PDB entry 4LUE | X-ray diffraction, 3.04 A resolution | chain A

# Chain A
Protein: Tyrosine-protein kinase HCK
Organism: Homo sapiens
Notes: EC 2.7.10.2
UniProt: P08631 (HCK_HUMAN); residues 86-531 here correspond to UniProt positions 81-526 (UniProt number = residue number - 5)
Amino-acid sequence (454 residues; row label = number of the first residue in the row):
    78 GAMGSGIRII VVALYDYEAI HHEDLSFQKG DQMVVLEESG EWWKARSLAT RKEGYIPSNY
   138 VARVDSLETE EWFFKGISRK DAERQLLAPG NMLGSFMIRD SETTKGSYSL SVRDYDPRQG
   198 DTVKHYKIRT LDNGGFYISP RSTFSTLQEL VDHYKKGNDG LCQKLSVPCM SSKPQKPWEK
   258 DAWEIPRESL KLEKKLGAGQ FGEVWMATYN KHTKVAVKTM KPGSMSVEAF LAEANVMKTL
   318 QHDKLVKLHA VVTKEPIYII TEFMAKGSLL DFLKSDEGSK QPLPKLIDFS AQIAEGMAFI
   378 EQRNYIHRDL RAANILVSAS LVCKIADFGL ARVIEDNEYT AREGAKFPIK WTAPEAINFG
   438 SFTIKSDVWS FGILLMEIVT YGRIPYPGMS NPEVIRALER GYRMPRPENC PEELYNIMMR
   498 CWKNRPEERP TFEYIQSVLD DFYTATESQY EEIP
Not modelled in the structure: 78-84, 208-211, 302-307, 412-424, 531
Construct notes: expression tag (78-85); engineered mutation Glu528 (Gln523 in P08631), Glu529 (Gln524 in P08631), Ile530 (Gln525 in P08631)
Modified residues: Tyr527 (o-phosphotyrosine; PTR)
Ion coordination: Ca2+ site 1: Glu490 (shared with 2 residues of chain B); Ca2+ site 2: Glu524, Tyr527 (shared with 1 residue of chain B)
Ligand contacts: VSE (7-[trans-4-(4-methylpiperazin-1-yl)cyclohexyl]-5-(4-phenoxyphenyl)-7H-pyrrolo[2,3-d]pyrimidin-4-amine): Leu273, Val281, Ala293, Lys295, Met314, Val323, Leu325, Ile336, Thr338, Glu339, Phe340, Met341, Gly344, Ser345, Asp348, Leu393, Ala403, Asp404, Phe405, Leu407
Curated features (UniProtKB/Swiss-Prot):
  - active site: Asp386 (Proton acceptor)
  - binding site (ATP): Leu273 to Val281, Lys295
  - modified residue: Thr207 (Phosphothreonine), Tyr214 (Phosphotyrosine), Tyr416 (Phosphotyrosine), Ser467 (Phosphoserine), Tyr527 (Phosphotyrosine)

# In short
Bound to chain A: compound VSE. The Ca2+ site 2 is built by Glu524 and Tyr527. UniProt lists active-site
residue Asp386 and 10 ATP-binding residues.
Chain A is Tyrosine-protein kinase HCK (Homo sapiens); the structure, Crystal Structure of HCK in complex with
7-[trans-4-(4-methylpiperazin-1-yl)cyclohexyl]-5-(4-phenoxyphenyl)-7H-pyrrolo[2,3-d]pyrimidin-4-amine
(resulting from displacement of SKF86002), was determined by X-ray diffraction together with 4LUD from the
same study.
